6FQZ - chains A and B; structure by X-ray diffraction, 1.90 A resolution.

# Chain A (and B)
Protein: 6-phosphogluconate dehydrogenase, decarboxylating
From: Plasmodium falciparum 3D7
Notes: EC 1.1.1.44; chain B of this document is another copy of the same molecule, construct and numbering; everything in this record applies to it too
UniProtKB: Q8IKT2 (Q8IKT2_PLAF7); numbering as in UniProt (aligned over 1-468)
Chain sequence (468 residues; numbered 1 to 468; the number before each row is that of its first residue):
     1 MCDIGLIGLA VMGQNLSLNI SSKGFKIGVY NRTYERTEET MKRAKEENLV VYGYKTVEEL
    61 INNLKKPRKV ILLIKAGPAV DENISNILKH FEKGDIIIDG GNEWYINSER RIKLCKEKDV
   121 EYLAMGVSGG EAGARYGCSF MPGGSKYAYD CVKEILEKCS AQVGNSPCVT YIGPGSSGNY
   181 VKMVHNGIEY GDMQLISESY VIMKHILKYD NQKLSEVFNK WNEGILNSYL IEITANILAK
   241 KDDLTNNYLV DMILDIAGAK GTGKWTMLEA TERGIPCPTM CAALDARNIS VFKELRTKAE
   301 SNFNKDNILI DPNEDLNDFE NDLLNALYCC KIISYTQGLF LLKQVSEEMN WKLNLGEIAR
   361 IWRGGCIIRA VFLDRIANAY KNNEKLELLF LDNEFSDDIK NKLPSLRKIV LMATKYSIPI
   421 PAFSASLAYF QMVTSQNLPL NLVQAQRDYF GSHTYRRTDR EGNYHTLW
Residues lining bound ligands:
  - 6-phosphogluconic acid (6PG), molecule 1: Asn102, Ser128, Gly129, Gly130, Lys182, His185, Asn186, Glu189, Tyr190, Gly258, Ala259, Lys260, Gly261, Thr262, Arg287, Ile367
  - 6-phosphogluconic acid (6PG), molecule 2: Arg447, Phe450, Gly451, His453

# Interface between chain A and chain B
Contacting residue pairs - 230 pairs, chain A then chain B:
  Gly130(A) - Phe450(B)
  Glu131(A) - Ser452(B)
  Glu189(A) - Phe450(B)
  Met193(A) - Val443(B)  hydrophobic
  Met193(A) - Gln446(B)
  Met193(A) - Arg447(B)
  Ile196(A) - Gln446(B)
  Ser197(A) - Pro439(B)
  Ser197(A) - Leu442(B)
  Tyr200(A) - Asn441(B)  hydrogen bond
  Tyr200(A) - Leu442(B)  hydrophobic
  Val201(A) - Pro439(B)  hydrophobic
  Tyr229(A) - Tyr449(B)
  Tyr229(A) - Phe450(B)
  Ile233(A) - Tyr449(B)  hydrophobic
  Thr234(A) - Gln446(B)  hydrogen bond
  Asn236(A) - Tyr449(B)  hydrogen bond
  Ile237(A) - Leu442(B)  hydrophobic
  Ile237(A) - Ala445(B)
  Ile237(A) - Gln446(B)
  Ile237(A) - Tyr449(B)  hydrophobic
  Ile237(A) - Trp468(B)  hydrophobic
  Lys240(A) - Leu467(B)  hydrogen bond (side chain-backbone)
  Lys240(A) - Trp468(B)
  Asp242(A) - Arg457(B)  salt bridge
  Leu244(A) - Arg457(B)
  Leu244(A) - Arg460(B)
  Thr245(A) - Arg457(B)
  Thr245(A) - Asp459(B)
  Thr245(A) - Arg460(B)
  Leu249(A) - Tyr455(B)
  Leu249(A) - Arg457(B)
  Leu249(A) - Thr466(B)
  Leu249(A) - Trp468(B)  hydrophobic
  Val250(A) - Asn441(B)  hydrogen bond (backbone-side chain)
  Met252(A) - Arg457(B)
  Met252(A) - Thr458(B)  hydrogen bond (backbone-backbone)
  Met252(A) - Asp459(B)
  Ile253(A) - Asn441(B)
  Ile253(A) - Gln444(B)
  Ile253(A) - Ala445(B)  hydrophobic
  Ile253(A) - Tyr455(B)  hydrophobic
  Ile253(A) - Arg456(B)
  Ile253(A) - Thr458(B)
  Ile253(A) - Trp468(B)  hydrophobic
  Leu254(A) - Gln444(B)
  Leu254(A) - Arg456(B)  hydrogen bond (backbone-backbone)
  Leu254(A) - Thr458(B)
  Asp255(A) - Gln436(B)
  Asp255(A) - Asn437(B)
  Asp255(A) - Leu438(B)  hydrogen bond (side chain-backbone)
  Asp255(A) - Leu440(B)
  Asp255(A) - Asn441(B)
  Ile256(A) - Gln444(B)  hydrogen bond (backbone-side chain)
  Ala257(A) - Leu440(B)  hydrophobic
  Ala257(A) - Gln444(B)
  Gly258(A) - Gln444(B)  hydrogen bond (backbone-side chain)
  Gly258(A) - Arg447(B)
  Ala259(A) - Arg447(B)
  Lys260(A) - His453(B)  hydrogen bond
  Lys264(A) - Thr271(B)
  Lys264(A) - Glu272(B)  salt bridge
  Met267(A) - Thr271(B)
  Leu268(A) - Leu268(B)
  Leu268(A) - Thr271(B)
  Leu268(A) - Glu272(B)
  Thr271(A) - Lys264(B)
  Thr271(A) - Met267(B)
  Thr271(A) - Leu268(B)
  Glu272(A) - Lys264(B)  salt bridge
  Glu272(A) - Leu268(B)
  Gly274(A) - Asn288(B)
  Pro276(A) - Asp285(B)
  Pro276(A) - Ile289(B)  hydrophobic
  Pro276(A) - Phe292(B)
  Cys277(A) - Asp285(B)
  Pro278(A) - Asp285(B)
  Cys281(A) - Cys281(B)  hydrogen bond
  Asp285(A) - Pro276(B)
  Asp285(A) - Pro278(B)
  Ala286(A) - Met432(B)  hydrophobic
  Ala286(A) - Leu440(B)
  Arg287(A) - Arg447(B)
  Asn288(A) - Gly274(B)
  Ile289(A) - Pro276(B)  hydrophobic
  Ile289(A) - Met432(B)  hydrophobic
  Ser290(A) - Leu440(B)
  Phe292(A) - Phe340(B)  hydrophobic
  Phe292(A) - Gln344(B)
  Lys293(A) - Gln436(B)  hydrogen bond (side chain-backbone)
  Lys293(A) - Asn437(B)  hydrogen bond
  Leu295(A) - Phe340(B)  hydrophobic
  Leu295(A) - Leu388(B)  hydrophobic
  Arg296(A) - Met432(B)
  Arg296(A) - Val433(B)
  Arg296(A) - Ser435(B)  hydrogen bond (side chain-backbone)
  Arg296(A) - Gln436(B)  hydrogen bond (side chain-backbone)
  Arg296(A) - Leu438(B)
  Thr297(A) - Gln436(B)
  Lys298(A) - Glu387(B)
  Ala299(A) - Val433(B)
  Glu300(A) - Thr434(B)
  Glu300(A) - Ser435(B)
  Glu300(A) - Gln436(B)  hydrogen bond (side chain-backbone)
  Asn302(A) - Ser396(B)  hydrogen bond
  Asn302(A) - Lys400(B)  hydrogen bond (backbone-side chain)
  Phe303(A) - Phe390(B)
  Phe303(A) - Leu391(B)  hydrophobic
  Phe303(A) - Ser396(B)
  Phe303(A) - Ile399(B)  hydrophobic
  Phe303(A) - Lys400(B)
  Phe303(A) - Phe430(B)  hydrophobic
  Phe303(A) - Thr434(B)
  Lys305(A) - Thr434(B)
  Lys305(A) - Ser435(B)
  Phe340(A) - Phe292(B)  hydrophobic
  Phe340(A) - Leu295(B)  hydrophobic
  Gln344(A) - Phe292(B)
  Ile367(A) - Phe450(B)  hydrophobic
  Glu387(A) - Leu295(B)
  Glu387(A) - Lys298(B)  salt bridge
  Leu388(A) - Leu295(B)  hydrophobic
  Phe390(A) - Phe303(B)
  Ser396(A) - Asn302(B)  hydrogen bond
  Ser396(A) - Phe303(B)
  Ile399(A) - Phe303(B)  hydrophobic
  Lys400(A) - Asn302(B)  hydrogen bond (side chain-backbone)
  Lys400(A) - Phe303(B)
  Arg407(A) - Thr414(B)
  Arg407(A) - Ser417(B)
  Val410(A) - Thr414(B)
  Leu411(A) - Leu411(B)
  Leu411(A) - Thr414(B)
  Leu411(A) - Lys415(B)
  Thr414(A) - Arg407(B)
  Thr414(A) - Val410(B)
  Thr414(A) - Leu411(B)
  Lys415(A) - Leu411(B)
  Ser417(A) - Arg407(B)
  Ser417(A) - Gln431(B)
  Ile418(A) - Gln431(B)
  Pro419(A) - Gln431(B)
  Pro419(A) - Met432(B)  hydrophobic
  Pro421(A) - Met432(B)  hydrophobic
  Phe430(A) - Phe303(B)  hydrophobic
  Gln431(A) - Lys305(B)  hydrogen bond (backbone-side chain)
  Gln431(A) - Ser417(B)
  Gln431(A) - Ile418(B)
  Gln431(A) - Pro419(B)
  Met432(A) - Ile289(B)  hydrophobic
  Met432(A) - Arg296(B)
  Met432(A) - Pro419(B)  hydrophobic
  Met432(A) - Pro421(B)  hydrophobic
  Val433(A) - Arg296(B)
  Val433(A) - Ala299(B)
  Thr434(A) - Ala299(B)
  Thr434(A) - Glu300(B)
  Thr434(A) - Phe303(B)
  Thr434(A) - Lys305(B)
  Ser435(A) - Arg296(B)  hydrogen bond (backbone-side chain)
  Ser435(A) - Glu300(B)
  Ser435(A) - Lys305(B)
  Gln436(A) - Asp255(B)
  Gln436(A) - Lys293(B)  hydrogen bond (backbone-side chain)
  Gln436(A) - Arg296(B)  hydrogen bond (backbone-side chain)
  Gln436(A) - Thr297(B)
  Gln436(A) - Glu300(B)  hydrogen bond (backbone-side chain)
  Asn437(A) - Asp255(B)
  Asn437(A) - Lys293(B)  hydrogen bond
  Leu438(A) - Asp255(B)  hydrogen bond (backbone-side chain)
  Leu438(A) - Arg296(B)
  Pro439(A) - Ser197(B)
  Leu440(A) - Asp255(B)
  Leu440(A) - Ala257(B)  hydrophobic
  Leu440(A) - Ala286(B)
  Leu440(A) - Ser290(B)
  Asn441(A) - Tyr200(B)
  Asn441(A) - Val250(B)  hydrogen bond (side chain-backbone)
  Asn441(A) - Ile253(B)
  Asn441(A) - Asp255(B)
  Leu442(A) - Tyr200(B)  hydrophobic
  Leu442(A) - Ile237(B)  hydrophobic
  Leu442(A) - Val250(B)  hydrophobic
  Val443(A) - Met193(B)  hydrophobic
  Gln444(A) - Ile253(B)
  Gln444(A) - Ile256(B)  hydrogen bond (side chain-backbone)
  Gln444(A) - Ala257(B)
  Gln444(A) - Gly258(B)  hydrogen bond (side chain-backbone)
  Ala445(A) - Ile237(B)  hydrophobic
  Ala445(A) - Ile253(B)  hydrophobic
  Gln446(A) - Met193(B)
  Gln446(A) - Ile196(B)
  Gln446(A) - Thr234(B)  hydrogen bond
  Gln446(A) - Ile237(B)
  Arg447(A) - Met193(B)
  Arg447(A) - Gly258(B)
  Arg447(A) - Ala259(B)
  Arg447(A) - Arg287(B)
  Tyr449(A) - Tyr229(B)
  Tyr449(A) - Ile233(B)  hydrophobic
  Tyr449(A) - Asn236(B)  hydrogen bond
  Tyr449(A) - Ile237(B)  hydrophobic
  Phe450(A) - Gly130(B)
  Phe450(A) - Glu189(B)
  Phe450(A) - Met193(B)  hydrophobic
  Phe450(A) - Tyr229(B)
  Phe450(A) - Ile367(B)  hydrophobic
  Ser452(A) - Glu131(B)  hydrogen bond
  His453(A) - Lys260(B)  hydrogen bond
  Tyr455(A) - Leu249(B)
  Tyr455(A) - Ile253(B)  hydrophobic
  Arg456(A) - Ile253(B)
  Arg456(A) - Leu254(B)  hydrogen bond (backbone-backbone)
  Arg456(A) - Ile256(B)
  Arg457(A) - Asp242(B)  salt bridge
  Arg457(A) - Leu244(B)
  Arg457(A) - Thr245(B)
  Arg457(A) - Leu249(B)
  Arg457(A) - Met252(B)
  Thr458(A) - Met252(B)  hydrogen bond (backbone-backbone)
  Thr458(A) - Ile253(B)
  Thr458(A) - Leu254(B)
  Asp459(A) - Thr245(B)
  Asp459(A) - Met252(B)
  Arg460(A) - Leu244(B)
  Thr466(A) - Leu249(B)
  Leu467(A) - Lys240(B)
  Trp468(A) - Ile237(B)  hydrophobic
  Trp468(A) - Lys240(B)  hydrogen bond (backbone-side chain)
  Trp468(A) - Leu249(B)  hydrophobic
Interface residues without a listed pair, chain A (114 interface residues in all): Leu230, Leu238, Asp251, Ile275, Leu284, Leu391, Ser424, Leu427, Ala428, Tyr429
Interface residues without a listed pair, chain B (114 interface residues in all): Gln194, Leu230, Leu238, Asp251, Ile275, Cys277, Leu284, Ser424, Leu427, Ala428, Tyr429

# In short
The chain A/chain B interface involves 114 residues from each chain, with 38 hydrogen bonds and 5 salt
bridges. Polar pairs include Asp242(A)-Arg457(B), Lys264(A)-Glu272(B) and Glu387(A)-Lys298(B). Bound to chain
A: 6-phosphogluconic acid.
Both chains are 6-phosphogluconate dehydrogenase, decarboxylating (Plasmodium falciparum 3D7). Entry 6FQZ
(Plasmodium falciparum 6-phosphogluconate dehydrogenase in its apo form, in complex with its cofactor NADP+
and in ...) was determined by X-ray diffraction, deposited together with 6FQX and 6FQY.
